PDB entry 4KDO | X-ray diffraction, 2.40 A resolution | chains A and C of the 6 polymer chains in the assembly

# Chain A (and C)
Name: Hemagglutinin
From: Influenza A virus
Notes: chain C of this document is another copy of the same molecule, construct and numbering; everything in this record applies to it too
UniProtKB: Q6DQ33 (Q6DQ33_9INFA); residues 5-325 here correspond to UniProt positions 17-337 (UniProt number = residue number + 12)
Chain sequence (322 residues; each row starts with the number of its first residue):
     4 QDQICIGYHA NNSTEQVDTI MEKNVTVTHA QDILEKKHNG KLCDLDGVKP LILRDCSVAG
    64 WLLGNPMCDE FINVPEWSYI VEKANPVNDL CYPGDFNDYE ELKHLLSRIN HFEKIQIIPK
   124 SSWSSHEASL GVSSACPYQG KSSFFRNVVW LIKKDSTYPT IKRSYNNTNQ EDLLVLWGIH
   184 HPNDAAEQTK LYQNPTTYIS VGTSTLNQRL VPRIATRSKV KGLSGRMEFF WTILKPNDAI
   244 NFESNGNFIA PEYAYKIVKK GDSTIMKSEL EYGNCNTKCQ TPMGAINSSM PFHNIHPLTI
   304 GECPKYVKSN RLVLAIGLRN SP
Sequence notes: expression tag (4); engineered mutation D158 (Asn170 in Q6DQ33), K224 (Asn236 in Q6DQ33), L226 (Gln238 in Q6DQ33), I319 (Thr331 in Q6DQ33)
Disulfide bonds: C46-C278, C59-C71, C94-C139, C282-C306
Glycans and other covalent adducts: N-acetylglucosamine (NAG) linked to N169
Small-molecule neighbours: N-acetyl-alpha-neuraminic acid (SIA): Y95, L133, G134, V135, S136, S137, W153, I155, H183, N186, E190, K193, L194, L226, G228

# Interface between chain A and chain C
Contacting residue pairs (18; chain A residue first):
  S203(A) with I217(C); A218(C)
  G205(A) with T219(C)
  T206(A) with R220(C); S221(C), hydrogen bond (backbone-backbone); R229(C)
  S207(A) with S221(C), hydrogen bond (backbone-side chain); V223(C); R229(C), hydrogen bond (backbone-side chain)
  N210(A) with H184(C); R216(C), hydrogen bond (backbone-side chain); A218(C); R220(C), hydrogen bond
  R212(A) with R216(C); I217(C)
  D241(A) with S221(C), hydrogen bond
  A242(A) with S221(C), hydrogen bond (backbone-side chain)
  N244(A) with T219(C)
Also at the interface, not in a pair above, chain A (14 interface residues in all): V204, T208, L209, Q211, E246
Also at the interface, not in a pair above, chain C (10 interface residues in all): D98

# Overview
Chain A and chain C form an interface of 14 and 10 residues respectively; the contacts include 7 hydrogen
bonds. Polar contacts include S207(A)-S221(C), S207(A)-R229(C) and N210(A)-R216(C). Bound to chain A:
N-acetyl-alpha-neuraminic acid. Covalently linked N-acetylglucosamine: at N169(A).
Chain A and chain C are both Hemagglutinin (Influenza A virus); the structure, Crystal structure of the
hemagglutinin of ferret-transmissible H5N1 virus in complex with human receptor analog LSTc, was determined by
X-ray diffraction together with 4KDM, 4KDN and 4KDQ from the same study.
